5XYV - chains A and C of the 4 polymer chains in the assembly; structure by X-ray diffraction, 2.10 A resolution.

Chain A:
Molecule: Rhino
Organism: Drosophila melanogaster
Reference sequence: L0CPQ5 (L0CPQ5_DROME); residues 353-418 here = UniProt positions 353-418
Sequence (78 residues; numbered 351 to 428; the number before each row is that of its first residue):
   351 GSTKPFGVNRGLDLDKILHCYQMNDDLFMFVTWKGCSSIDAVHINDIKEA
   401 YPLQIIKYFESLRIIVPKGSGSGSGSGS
Not modelled in the structure: 351-354, 418-428
Construct notes: expression tag (351-352); linker (419-428)

Chain C:
Molecule: Protein deadlock
Organism: Drosophila melanogaster
Reference sequence: Q9VIF5 (DEL_DROME); residue numbers follow UniProt; this construct covers 1-60
Sequence (60 residues; row label = number of the first residue in the row):
     1 MEKLDKIRMSQKLSCWQHILTTLGTSSKTEQEWNTFFKGFLESWRKPYCI
    51 QTSCDPSIPL
Not modelled in the structure: 1, 54-60

Chain A / chain C interface:
Contacting residue pairs (41):
  Phe-356(A) / His-18(C)
  Lys-366(A) / Lys-3(C)
  Leu-368(A) / Leu-4(C)
  Leu-368(A) / Tyr-48(C)
  His-369(A) / Leu-4(C)
  His-369(A) / Ser-43(C)  hydrogen bond
  His-369(A) / Trp-44(C)
  His-369(A) / Tyr-48(C)
  Tyr-371(A) / Phe-36(C)  hydrogen bond (side chain-backbone)
  Tyr-371(A) / Gly-39(C)
  Tyr-371(A) / Phe-40(C)  hydrogen bond (side chain-backbone)
  Tyr-371(A) / Ser-43(C)
  Met-373(A) / Ile-19(C)  hydrophobic
  Met-373(A) / Phe-36(C)  hydrophobic
  Asn-374(A) / Phe-36(C)
  Asp-376(A) / Leu-23(C)
  Phe-378(A) / Ile-19(C)  hydrophobic
  Phe-378(A) / Thr-22(C)
  Phe-378(A) / Leu-23(C)  hydrophobic
  Phe-380(A) / Cys-15(C)  hydrophobic
  Phe-380(A) / Phe-40(C)  hydrophobic
  Phe-380(A) / Trp-44(C)  hydrophobic
  Ile-389(A) / Ile-7(C)  hydrophobic
  Ile-389(A) / Gln-11(C)
  Ile-389(A) / Cys-15(C)  hydrogen bond (backbone-side chain)
  Ile-389(A) / His-18(C)
  Asp-390(A) / His-18(C)
  Ala-391(A) / Cys-15(C)
  Ala-391(A) / His-18(C)  hydrogen bond (backbone-side chain)
  Ala-391(A) / Ile-19(C)  hydrophobic
  Tyr-408(A) / Tyr-48(C)
  Phe-409(A) / Ile-50(C)  hydrophobic
  Leu-412(A) / Tyr-48(C)  hydrophobic
  Leu-412(A) / Ile-50(C)  hydrophobic
  Arg-413(A) / Cys-49(C)
  Arg-413(A) / Ile-50(C)  hydrogen bond (backbone-backbone)
  Ile-414(A) / Ile-50(C)
  Ile-415(A) / Cys-49(C)  hydrophobic
  Ile-415(A) / Ile-50(C)  hydrogen bond (backbone-backbone)
  Ile-415(A) / Thr-52(C)
  Val-416(A) / Thr-52(C)  hydrogen bond (backbone-side chain)
Also at the interface, not in a pair above, chain A (21 interface residues in all): Ser-387
Also at the interface, not in a pair above, chain C (21 interface residues in all): Trp-16, Thr-21, Gln-51

Overview:
The chain A/chain C interface involves 21 residues from each chain; the contacts include 8 hydrogen bonds.
Polar contacts include His-369(A)/Ser-43(C), Tyr-371(A)/Phe-36(C) and Tyr-371(A)/Phe-40(C).
Here chain A is Rhino and chain C is Protein deadlock, both from Drosophila melanogaster. Entry 5XYV (Crystal
structure of drosophila melanogaster Rhino chromoshadow domain in complex with Deadlock N-terminal domain) was
determined by X-ray diffraction, deposited together with 5XYW.
